PDB entry 9FJR | electron microscopy, 3.43 A resolution | chains f and O of the 7 polymer chains in the assembly

[Chain f]
Molecule: RNA polymerase sigma factor SigB
Organism: Mycobacterium tuberculosis H37Rv
UniProt: P9WGI5 (SIGB_MYCTU); numbering as in UniProt (aligned over 1-323)
Amino-acid sequence (343 residues; row label = number of the first residue in the row; numbers below 1 keep their minus sign (Met-19 is residue -19)):
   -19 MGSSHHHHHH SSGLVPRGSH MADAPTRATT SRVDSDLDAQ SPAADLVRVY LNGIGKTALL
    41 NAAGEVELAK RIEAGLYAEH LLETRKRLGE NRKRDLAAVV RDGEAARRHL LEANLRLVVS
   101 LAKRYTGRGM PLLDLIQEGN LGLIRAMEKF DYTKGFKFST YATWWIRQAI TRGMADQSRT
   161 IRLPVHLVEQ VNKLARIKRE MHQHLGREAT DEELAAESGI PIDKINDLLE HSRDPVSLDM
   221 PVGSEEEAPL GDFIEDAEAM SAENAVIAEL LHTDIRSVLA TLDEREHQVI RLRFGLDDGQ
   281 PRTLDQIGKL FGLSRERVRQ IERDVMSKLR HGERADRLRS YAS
Unresolved in the structure: -19 to 23
Construct notes: initiating methionine (-19); expression tag (-18 to 0)
Curated features (UniProtKB/Swiss-Prot):
  - DNA-binding region: Leu284 to Arg303 (H-T-H motif)
  - region: Asp25 to Glu59 (Sigma-70 factor domain-1)
  - motif: Asp114 to Gln117 (Polymerase core binding)

[Chain O]
Molecule: 17-nt DNA strand
Sequence (17 nucleotides; row label = number of the first residue in the row):
    45 TGCGTATAAT GTGTGGA
Unresolved in the structure: 45-47, 58-61

[Chain f / chain O interface]
Contacting residue pairs (36):
  Asp25(f) - DG57(O)  base contact
  Arg28(f) - DT56(O)  hydrogen bond to the base
  Arg28(f) - DG57(O)  base contact
  Leu31(f) - DG55(O)  hydrogen bond to the base
  Gly35(f) - DG55(O)  base contact
  Leu39(f) - DT54(O)  sugar contact
  Glu45(f) - DT54(O)  base contact
  Ala93(f) - DT54(O)  base contact
  Asn94(f) - DT54(O)  base contact
  Arg96(f) - DT54(O)  phosphate contact
  Arg96(f) - DG55(O)  salt bridge to the phosphate
  Leu97(f) - DA53(O)  sugar contact
  Leu97(f) - DT54(O)  sugar contact
  Val99(f) - DG55(O)  sugar contact
  Val99(f) - DT56(O)  phosphate contact
  Ser100(f) - DG55(O)  sugar contact
  Lys103(f) - DT56(O)  sugar contact
  Lys103(f) - DG57(O)  phosphate contact
  Thr106(f) - DG57(O)  phosphate contact
  Phe136(f) - DT51(O)  sugar contact
  Phe136(f) - DA52(O)  phosphate contact
  Lys137(f) - DA52(O)  phosphate contact
  Lys137(f) - DA53(O)  salt bridge to the phosphate
  Ser139(f) - DA53(O)  hydrogen bond to the phosphate
  Ser139(f) - DT54(O)  base contact
  Thr140(f) - DT51(O)  phosphate contact
  Thr140(f) - DA52(O)  base contact
  Thr140(f) - DA53(O)  base contact
  Tyr141(f) - DT49(O)  sugar contact
  Tyr141(f) - DA50(O)  stacking on the base
  Thr143(f) - DA53(O)  hydrogen bond to the base
  Trp144(f) - DA50(O)  sugar contact
  Trp144(f) - DA52(O)  base contact
  Trp144(f) - DA53(O)  base contact
  Arg147(f) - DA53(O)  base contact
  Gln148(f) - DT49(O)  base contact
Interface residues without a listed pair, chain f (27 interface residues in all): Val27, Asn32, Leu112, Trp145
Interface residues without a listed pair, chain O (10 interface residues in all): DG48

[Summary]
27 residues of chain f and 10 residues of chain O are in contact; the contacts include 4 hydrogen bonds, 2
salt bridges and 1 aromatic stacking contact. Polar pairs include Arg28(f)-DT56(O), Leu31(f)-DG55(O) and
Thr143(f)-DA53(O).
Chain f is RNA polymerase sigma factor SigB (Mycobacterium tuberculosis H37Rv) and chain O is a 17-nt DNA
strand; the structure, Cryo-EM structure of Mycobacterium tuberculosis sigma-B RNA polymerase bound to -10
promoter element ssDNA oligo - ..., was determined by electron microscopy, deposited together with 9FJP and
9FJS.
